9EUG - chains M and N of the 27 polymer chains in the assembly; structure by electron microscopy, 4.50 A resolution (low resolution: residue-level contacts below are approximate; hydrogen-bond / salt-bridge calls are withheld).

== Chain M (and N) ==
Name: Putative baseplate component
Organism: Staphylococcus phage 812
Notes: chain N of this document is another copy of the same molecule, construct and numbering; everything in this record applies to it too
UniProt: A0A0U1X2L4 (A0A0U1X2L4_9CAUD); residue numbers follow UniProt; this construct covers 1-263
Sequence (263 residues; row label = number of the first residue in the row):
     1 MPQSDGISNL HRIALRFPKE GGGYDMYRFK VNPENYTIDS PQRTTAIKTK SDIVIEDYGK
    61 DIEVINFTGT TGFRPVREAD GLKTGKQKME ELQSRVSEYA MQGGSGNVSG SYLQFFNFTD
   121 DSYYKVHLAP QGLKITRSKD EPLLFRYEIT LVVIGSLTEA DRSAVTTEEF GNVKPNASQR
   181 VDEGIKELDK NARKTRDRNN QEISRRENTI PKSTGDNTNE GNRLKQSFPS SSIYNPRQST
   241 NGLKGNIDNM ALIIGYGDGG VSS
Unresolved in the structure: 1, 210-232, 263

== Chain M / chain N interface ==
Contacting residue pairs - 44 pairs, chain M then chain N:
  Arg43(M) with Lys48(N)
  Tyr58(M) with Lys48(N); Lys50(N)
  Ile62(M) with Ala46(N); Ile53(N); Ile55(N)
  Lys86(M) with Gln3(N); Asp121(N)
  Glu90(M) with Asp121(N)
  Ala100(M) with Gln42(N); Gly59(N); Lys60(N)
  Met101(M) with Lys60(N)
  Gly104(M) with Tyr58(N); Gly59(N)
  His127(M) with Thr44(N); Asp57(N)
  Leu128(M) with Thr44(N)
  Ala129(M) with Gln42(N)
  Pro130(M) with Pro41(N); Gln42(N); Thr44(N)
  Gln131(M) with Ser40(N); Pro41(N)
  Gly132(M) with Ser40(N)
  Leu133(M) with Asp39(N); Ser40(N)
  Lys134(M) with Ile38(N); Asp39(N)
  Ile135(M) with Thr37(N); Ile38(N)
  Thr136(M) with Tyr36(N); Thr37(N)
  Arg137(M) with Asn35(N); Tyr36(N); Thr119(N); Asp120(N)
  Ser138(M) with Glu34(N); Asn35(N)
  Lys139(M) with Glu34(N)
  Leu143(M) with Gln3(N); Ser4(N)
  Phe145(M) with Gln3(N)
  Arg162(M) with Asp52(N)
Other interface residues (no listed pair), chain M (29 interface residues in all): Gly59, Lys60, Asp61, Phe73, Pro142
Other interface residues (no listed pair), chain N (28 interface residues in all): Pro2, Asp5, Asn117

== Summary ==
The interface between chain M and chain N involves 29 residues on one side and 28 on the other.
Both chains are Putative baseplate component (Staphylococcus phage 812). Entry 9EUG (Cryo-EM structure of
Staphylococcus aureus bacteriophage phi812 baseplate in the pre-contraction state - core, wedge module ...)
was determined by electron microscopy.
